Entry 5IK2 (X-ray diffraction, 2.60 A resolution); this record covers chains B and G of the 8 polymer chains in the assembly.

Chain B:
Molecule: ATP synthase subunit alpha
Source organism: Caldalkalibacillus thermarum TA2.A1
Notes: EC 3.6.3.14
UniProt: F5LA74 (F5LA74_9BACI); residues 24-502 here correspond to UniProt positions 27-505 (UniProt number = residue number + 3)
Amino-acid sequence (479 residues; row label = number of the first residue in the row):
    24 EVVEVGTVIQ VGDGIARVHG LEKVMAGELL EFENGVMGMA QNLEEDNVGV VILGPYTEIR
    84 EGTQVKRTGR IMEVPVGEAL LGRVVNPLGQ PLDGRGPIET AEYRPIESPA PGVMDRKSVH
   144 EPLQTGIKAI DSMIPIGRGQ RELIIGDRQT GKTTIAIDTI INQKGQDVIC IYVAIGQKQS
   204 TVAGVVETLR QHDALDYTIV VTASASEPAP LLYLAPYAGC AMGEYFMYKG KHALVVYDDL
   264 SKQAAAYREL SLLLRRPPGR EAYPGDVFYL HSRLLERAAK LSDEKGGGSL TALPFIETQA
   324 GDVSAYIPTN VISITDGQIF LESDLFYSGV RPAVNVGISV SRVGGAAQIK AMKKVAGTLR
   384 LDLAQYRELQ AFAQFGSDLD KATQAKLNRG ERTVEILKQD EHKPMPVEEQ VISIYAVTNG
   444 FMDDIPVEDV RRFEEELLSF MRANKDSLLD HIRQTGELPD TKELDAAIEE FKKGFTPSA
Not modelled in the structure: 24-25, 396-402, 502
Ion coordination: Mg2+: T176 (together with ADP)
Ligand contacts: ADP (adenosine-5'-diphosphate): D170, R171, Q172, T173, G174, K175, T176, T177, F349, R354, P355, Q422, D423, E424
Reported in the primary citation:
  - catalytic residues: R365 (citing earlier work)

Chain G:
Molecule: ATP synthase gamma chain
Source organism: Caldalkalibacillus thermarum TA2.A1
UniProt: F5LA73 (F5LA73_9BACI); residue numbers follow UniProt; this construct covers 2-286
Amino-acid sequence (285 residues; each row starts with the number of its first residue):
     2 QGMREIKRRI RSVKNTRQIT KAMKMVAAAK LRRAQETAEN ARPYADKIKE VISSIAAGTK
    62 DFSHPMLEAR PVKKTGYMVI TSDRGLAGPY NANILRLVSK TIEERHQSKD EYVIFAVGRK
   122 GRDFFKKRGY PVVEEVTGIS DTPSLTEIQD IAQSAIGMFA DETFDKLTIF YNEFVSPIVQ
   182 RPVEKQLLPL TSEEVLDGPV SAYEYEPDSE SVLEVLLPKY AETLIYSALL DAKASEFGAR
   242 MTAMGNATDN ATEMLETLTL QFNRARQAAI TQEIAEIVAG ANALR

Interface between chain B and chain G:
Pairs across the interface (6):
  R278(B) with N283(G), hydrogen bond
  A285(B) with T272(G)
  A323(B) with L261(G), hydrophobic
  D325(B) with R265(G), salt bridge
  S327(B) with R265(G)
  A328(B) with R265(G)
Other interface residues (no listed pair), chain B (7 interface residues in all): E284

Summary:
The interface between chain B and chain G involves 7 residues on one side and 4 on the other, with 1 hydrogen
bond and 1 salt bridge. Polar contacts include D325(B)-R265(G) and R278(B)-N283(G). Chain B binds ADP. From
the paper: the catalytic residue R365(B).
Chain B is ATP synthase subunit alpha and chain G is ATP synthase gamma chain, both from Caldalkalibacillus
thermarum TA2.A1; the structure, Caldalaklibacillus thermarum F1-ATPase (epsilon mutant), was determined by
X-ray diffraction (same publication as 5HKK).
